7V80 - chains A and F; structure by electron microscopy, 3.90 A resolution.

Chain A:
Name: Spike glycoprotein
From: Severe acute respiratory syndrome coronavirus 2
UniProt: P0DTC2 (SPIKE_SARS2); aligned to UniProt positions 1-1205 over residues 4-1208 (the alignment contains insertions or deletions, so no single offset holds)
Amino-acid sequence (1280 residues; row label = number of the first residue in the row):
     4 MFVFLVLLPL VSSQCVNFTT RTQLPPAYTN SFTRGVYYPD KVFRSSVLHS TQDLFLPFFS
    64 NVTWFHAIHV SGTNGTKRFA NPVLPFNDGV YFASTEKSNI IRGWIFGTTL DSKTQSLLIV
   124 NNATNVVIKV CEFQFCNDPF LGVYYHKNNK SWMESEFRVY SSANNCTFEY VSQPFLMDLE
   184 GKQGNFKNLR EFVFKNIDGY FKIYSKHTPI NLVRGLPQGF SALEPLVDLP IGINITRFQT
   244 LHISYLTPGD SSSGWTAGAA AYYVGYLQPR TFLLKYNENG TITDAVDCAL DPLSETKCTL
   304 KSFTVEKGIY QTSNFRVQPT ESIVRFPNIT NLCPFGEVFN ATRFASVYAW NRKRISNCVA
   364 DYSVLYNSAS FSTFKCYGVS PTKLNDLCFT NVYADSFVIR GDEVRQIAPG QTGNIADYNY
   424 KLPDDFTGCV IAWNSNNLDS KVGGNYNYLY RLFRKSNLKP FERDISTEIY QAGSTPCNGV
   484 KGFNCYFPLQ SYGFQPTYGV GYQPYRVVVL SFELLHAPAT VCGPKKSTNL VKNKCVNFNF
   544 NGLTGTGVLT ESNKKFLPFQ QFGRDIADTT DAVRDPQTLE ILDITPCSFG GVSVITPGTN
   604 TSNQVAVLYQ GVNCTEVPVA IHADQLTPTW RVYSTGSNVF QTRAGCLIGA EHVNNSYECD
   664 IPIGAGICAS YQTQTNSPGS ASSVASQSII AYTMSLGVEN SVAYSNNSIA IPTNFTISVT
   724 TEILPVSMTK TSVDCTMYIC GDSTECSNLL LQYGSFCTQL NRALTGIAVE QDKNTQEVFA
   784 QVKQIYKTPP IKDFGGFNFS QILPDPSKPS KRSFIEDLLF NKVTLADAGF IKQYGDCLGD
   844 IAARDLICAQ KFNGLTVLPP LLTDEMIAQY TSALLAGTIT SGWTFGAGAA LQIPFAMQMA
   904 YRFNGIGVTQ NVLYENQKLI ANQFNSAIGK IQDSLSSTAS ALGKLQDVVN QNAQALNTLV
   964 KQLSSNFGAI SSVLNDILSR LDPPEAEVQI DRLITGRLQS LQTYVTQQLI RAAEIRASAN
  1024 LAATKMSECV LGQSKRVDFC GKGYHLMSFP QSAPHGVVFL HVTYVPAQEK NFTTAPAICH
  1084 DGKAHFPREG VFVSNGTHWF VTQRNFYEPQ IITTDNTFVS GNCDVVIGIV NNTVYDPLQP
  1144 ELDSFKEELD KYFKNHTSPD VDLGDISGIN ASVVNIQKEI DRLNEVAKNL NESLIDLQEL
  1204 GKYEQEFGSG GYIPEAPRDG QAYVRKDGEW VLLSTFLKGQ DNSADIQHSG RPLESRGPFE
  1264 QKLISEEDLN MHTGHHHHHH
Unresolved in the structure: 4-329, 531-1283
Sequence notes: variant Phe-21 (Leu18 in P0DTC2), Ala-83 (Asp80 in P0DTC2), Gly-218 (Asp215 in P0DTC2), Asn-417 (Lys in P0DTC2), Lys-484 (Glu in P0DTC2), Tyr-501 (Asn in P0DTC2), Gly-614 (Asp in P0DTC2), Val-701 (Ala in P0DTC2); engineered mutation Ile-246 (Arg in P0DTC2), Gly-682 (Arg in P0DTC2), Ser-683 (Arg in P0DTC2), Ser-685 (Arg in P0DTC2), Pro-986 (Lys in P0DTC2), Pro-987 (Val in P0DTC2); expression tag (1209-1283)
Disulfide bonds: Cys-336/Cys-361, Cys-379/Cys-432, Cys-391/Cys-525, Cys-480/Cys-488
Covalently attached groups: N-acetylglucosamine (NAG) linked to Asn-331, Asn-343
UniProt features mapped onto this chain:
  - glycosylation (N-linked (GlcNAc...) asparagine): Asn-20 (complex), Asn-64 (hybrid), Asn-77 (complex), Asn-125 (hybrid), Asn-152 (complex), Asn-168 (complex), Asn-237 (high mannose), Asn-334 (complex), Asn-606 (hybrid)

Chain F:
Name: Angiotensin-converting enzyme 2, Green fluorescent protein
From: Homo sapiens
Notes: EC 3.4.17.23, 3.4.17.-
UniProt: Q9BYF1 (ACE2_HUMAN); residues 1-615 carry their UniProt numbers (615 of 861 residues fall inside the UniProt entry; the rest is not from it)
Amino-acid sequence (861 residues; numbered 1 to 861; the number before each row is that of its first residue):
     1 MSSSSWLLLS LVAVTAAQST IEEQAKTFLD KFNHEAEDLF YQSSLASWNY NTNITEENVQ
    61 NMNNAGDKWS AFLKEQSTLA QMYPLQEIQN LTVKLQLQAL QQNGSSVLSE DKSKRLNTIL
   121 NTMSTIYSTG KVCNPDNPQE CLLLEPGLNE IMANSLDYNE RLWAWESWRS EVGKQLRPLY
   181 EEYVVLKNEM ARANHYEDYG DYWRGDYEVN GVDGYDYSRG QLIEDVEHTF EEIKPLYEHL
   241 HAYVRAKLMN AYPSYISPIG CLPAHLLGDM WGRFWTNLYS LTVPFGQKPN IDVTDAMVDQ
   301 AWDAQRIFKE AEKFFVSVGL PNMTQGFWEN SMLTDPGNVQ KAVCHPTAWD LGKGDFRILM
   361 CTKVTMDDFL TAHHEMGHIQ YDMAYAAQPF LLRNGANEGF HEAVGEIMSL SAATPKHLKS
   421 IGLLSPDFQE DNETEINFLL KQALTIVGTL PFTYMLEKWR WMVFKGEIPK DQWMKKWWEM
   481 KREIVGVVEP VPHDETYCDP ASLFHVSNDY SFIRYYTRTL YQFQFQEALC QAAKHEGPLH
   541 KCDISNSTEA GQKLFNMLRL GKSEPWTLAL ENVVGAKNMN VRPLLNYFEP LFTWLKDQNK
   601 NSFVGWSTDW SPYADGSGGS GSGGSKGEEL FTGVVPILVE LDGDVNGHKF SVRGEGEGDA
   661 TNGKLTLKFI CTTGKLPVPW PTLVTTLTYG VQCFSRYPDH MKRHDFFKSA MPEGYVQERT
   721 ISFKDDGTYK TRAEVKFEGD TLVNRIELKG IDFKEDGNIL GHKLEYNFNS HNVYITADKQ
   781 KNGIKANFKI RHNVEDGSVQ LADHYQQNTP IGDGPVLLPD NHYLSTQSVL SKDPNEKRDH
   841 MVLLEFVTAA GITHGMDELY K
Unresolved in the structure: 1-18, 615-861
Disulfide bonds: Cys-133/Cys-141, Cys-344/Cys-361, Cys-530/Cys-542
Covalently attached groups: N-acetylglucosamine (NAG) linked to Asn-53, Asn-90, Asn-103, Asn-322, Asn-432, Asn-546
UniProt features mapped onto this chain:
  - region (Interaction with SARS-CoV spike glycoprotein): Asp-30 to Tyr-41, Met-82 to Pro-84, Lys-353 to Arg-357
  - active site: Glu-375 (Proton acceptor), His-505 (Proton donor)
  - binding site (chloride): Arg-169, Trp-477, Lys-481
  - binding site (substrate): Arg-273, His-345, Pro-346, Tyr-515
  - binding site (Zn(2+)): His-374, His-378, Glu-402
  - glycosylation (N-linked (GlcNAc...) asparagine): Asn-53, Asn-90, Asn-103, Asn-322, Asn-432, Asn-546

How chain A and chain F interact:
Contacting residue pairs - 23 pairs, chain A then chain F:
  Tyr-449(A) / Asp-38(F)  hydrogen bond
  Tyr-453(A) / His-34(F)
  Phe-456(A) / Thr-27(F)
  Phe-486(A) / Leu-79(F)
  Phe-486(A) / Met-82(F)  hydrophobic
  Asn-487(A) / Tyr-83(F)  hydrogen bond
  Tyr-489(A) / Thr-27(F)
  Tyr-489(A) / Phe-28(F)
  Tyr-489(A) / Lys-31(F)
  Gln-493(A) / Lys-31(F)  hydrogen bond
  Gln-493(A) / His-34(F)
  Ser-494(A) / His-34(F)  hydrogen bond (backbone-side chain)
  Gln-498(A) / Tyr-41(F)
  Gln-498(A) / Gln-42(F)
  Gln-498(A) / Leu-45(F)
  Thr-500(A) / Tyr-41(F)  hydrogen bond
  Thr-500(A) / Asp-355(F)
  Thr-500(A) / Arg-357(F)
  Tyr-501(A) / Tyr-41(F)
  Tyr-501(A) / Lys-353(F)
  Gly-502(A) / Lys-353(F)  hydrogen bond (backbone-backbone)
  Gly-502(A) / Gly-354(F)
  Tyr-505(A) / Lys-353(F)
Interface residues without a listed pair, chain A (16 interface residues in all): Leu-455, Gly-485, Gly-496
Interface residues without a listed pair, chain F (17 interface residues in all): Gln-24, Asp-30

Overview:
Chain A and chain F form an interface of 16 and 17 residues respectively, with 6 hydrogen bonds. Polar
contacts include Tyr-449(A)/Asp-38(F), Asn-487(A)/Tyr-83(F) and Gln-493(A)/Lys-31(F). Covalently linked
N-acetylglucosamine: at Asn-331(A) and Asn-343(A). N-acetylglucosamine is covalently linked to Asn-53(F),
Asn-90(F), Asn-103(F), Asn-322(F), Asn-432(F) and Asn-546(F).
Here chain A is Spike glycoprotein (Severe acute respiratory syndrome coronavirus 2) and chain F is
Angiotensin-converting enzyme 2, Green fluorescent protein (Homo sapiens). Entry 7V80 (Local refinement of
SARS-CoV-2 S-Beta variant (B.1.351) RBD and Angiotensin-converting enzyme 2 (ACE2) ectodomain) was determined
by electron microscopy.
